PDB entry 8GWS | X-ray diffraction, 2.90 A resolution | chains A and B of the 4 polymer chains in the assembly

# Chain A (and B)
Molecule: Replicase polyprotein 1ab
From: Severe acute respiratory syndrome coronavirus 2
Notes: EC 3.4.22.69; chain B of this document is another copy of the same molecule, construct and numbering; everything in this record applies to it too
UniProtKB: P0DTD1 (R1AB_SARS2); residues 1-302 here correspond to UniProt positions 3264-3565 (UniProt number = residue number + 3263)
Sequence (302 residues; numbered 1 to 302; the number before each row is that of its first residue):
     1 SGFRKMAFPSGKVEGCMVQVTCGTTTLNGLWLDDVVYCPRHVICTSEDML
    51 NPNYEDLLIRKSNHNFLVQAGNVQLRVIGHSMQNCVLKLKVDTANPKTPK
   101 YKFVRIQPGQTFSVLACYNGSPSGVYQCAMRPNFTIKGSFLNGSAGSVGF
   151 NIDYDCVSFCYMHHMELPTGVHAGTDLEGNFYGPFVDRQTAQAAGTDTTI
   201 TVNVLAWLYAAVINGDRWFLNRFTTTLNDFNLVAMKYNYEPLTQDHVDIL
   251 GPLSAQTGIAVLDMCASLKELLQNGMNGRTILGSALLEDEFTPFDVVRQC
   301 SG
Not modelled in the structure: 278-279 (chain B: fully traced)
Sequence notes: conflict Ala-145 (Cys3408 in P0DTD1)
Curated features (UniProtKB/Swiss-Prot):
  - active site: His-41 (For 3CL-PRO activity)
  - cross-link (Glycyl lysine isopeptide (Lys-Gly)): Lys-5 (interchain with G-Cter in ubiquitin), Lys-90 (interchain with G-Cter in ubiquitin)

# How chain A and chain B interact
Pairs across the interface (74):
  Ser-1(A) / Gly-138(B)
  Ser-1(A) / Ser-139(B)
  Ser-1(A) / Phe-140(B)  hydrogen bond (backbone-backbone)
  Ser-1(A) / Glu-166(B)  hydrogen bond (backbone-side chain)
  Ser-1(A) / Gly-170(B)
  Ser-1(A) / His-172(B)  hydrogen bond (backbone-side chain)
  Gly-2(A) / Gly-138(B)
  Gly-2(A) / Ser-139(B)  hydrogen bond (backbone-side chain)
  Arg-4(A) / Lys-5(B)
  Arg-4(A) / Tyr-126(B)
  Arg-4(A) / Gln-127(B)  hydrogen bond (side chain-backbone)
  Arg-4(A) / Cys-128(B)  hydrogen bond
  Arg-4(A) / Lys-137(B)  hydrogen bond (side chain-backbone)
  Arg-4(A) / Gly-138(B)
  Lys-5(A) / Arg-4(B)
  Lys-5(A) / Tyr-126(B)
  Met-6(A) / Gly-124(B)
  Met-6(A) / Val-125(B)
  Met-6(A) / Tyr-126(B)  hydrophobic
  Ala-7(A) / Gly-124(B)
  Ala-7(A) / Val-125(B)  hydrogen bond (backbone-backbone)
  Phe-8(A) / Val-125(B)
  Pro-9(A) / Ser-10(B)
  Pro-9(A) / Glu-14(B)
  Pro-9(A) / Pro-122(B)
  Pro-9(A) / Ser-123(B)
  Pro-9(A) / Gly-124(B)
  Ser-10(A) / Pro-9(B)
  Ser-10(A) / Ser-10(B)
  Ser-10(A) / Glu-14(B)  hydrogen bond (backbone-side chain)
  Gly-11(A) / Gly-11(B)
  Gly-11(A) / Glu-14(B)  hydrogen bond (backbone-side chain)
  Glu-14(A) / Pro-9(B)
  Glu-14(A) / Ser-10(B)
  Glu-14(A) / Gly-11(B)  hydrogen bond (side chain-backbone)
  Pro-122(A) / Pro-9(B)  hydrophobic
  Ser-123(A) / Pro-9(B)
  Ser-123(A) / Arg-298(B)
  Gly-124(A) / Met-6(B)
  Gly-124(A) / Ala-7(B)
  Val-125(A) / Met-6(B)
  Val-125(A) / Ala-7(B)  hydrogen bond (backbone-backbone)
  Val-125(A) / Phe-8(B)
  Val-125(A) / Val-125(B)  hydrophobic
  Tyr-126(A) / Arg-4(B)
  Tyr-126(A) / Lys-5(B)
  Tyr-126(A) / Met-6(B)  hydrophobic
  Gln-127(A) / Arg-4(B)  hydrogen bond (backbone-side chain)
  Lys-137(A) / Arg-4(B)
  Gly-138(A) / Ser-1(B)
  Gly-138(A) / Gly-2(B)
  Gly-138(A) / Arg-4(B)
  Ser-139(A) / Ser-1(B)
  Ser-139(A) / Gly-2(B)  hydrogen bond (side chain-backbone)
  Ser-139(A) / Arg-4(B)
  Ser-139(A) / Met-6(B)
  Ser-139(A) / Gln-299(B)  hydrogen bond
  Phe-140(A) / Ser-1(B)  hydrogen bond (backbone-backbone)
  Leu-141(A) / Ser-1(B)
  Leu-141(A) / Gln-299(B)
  Leu-141(A) / Ser-301(B)
  Glu-166(A) / Ser-1(B)  hydrogen bond (side chain-backbone)
  Gly-170(A) / Ser-1(B)
  His-172(A) / Ser-1(B)  hydrogen bond (side chain-backbone)
  Thr-280(A) / Leu-286(B)
  Gly-283(A) / Leu-286(B)
  Ser-284(A) / Leu-286(B)
  Ala-285(A) / Ala-285(B)  hydrophobic
  Ala-285(A) / Leu-286(B)
  Leu-286(A) / Ala-285(B)  hydrophobic
  Arg-298(A) / Ser-123(B)  hydrogen bond (side chain-backbone)
  Gln-299(A) / Ser-139(B)  hydrogen bond
  Gln-299(A) / Leu-141(B)
  Gly-302(A) / Leu-141(B)
Interface residues without a listed pair, chain A (37 interface residues in all): Phe-3, Lys-12, Leu-115, Cys-300
Interface residues without a listed pair, chain B (38 interface residues in all): Phe-3, Leu-115, Thr-280, Gly-283, Glu-288, Cys-300, Gly-302

# Summary
37 residues of chain A face 38 of chain B across their interface; the contacts include 20 hydrogen bonds.
Among the polar pairs are Ser-1(A)/Glu-166(B), Ser-1(A)/His-172(B) and Gly-2(A)/Ser-139(B). Curated annotation
(UniProt) lists active-site residue His-41(A) on chain A.
Chain A and chain B are both Replicase polyprotein 1ab (Severe acute respiratory syndrome coronavirus 2); the
structure, SARS-CoV-2 Mpro 1-302 c145a in complex with peptide 4, was determined by X-ray diffraction together
with 8GW4 and 8JPQ from the same study.
